PDB entry 5KKJ | X-ray diffraction, 2.00 A resolution | chain A

[Chain A]
Protein: Lysozyme C
From: Gallus gallus
Notes: EC 3.2.1.17
Reference sequence: P00698 (LYSC_CHICK); residues 1-129 here correspond to UniProt positions 19-147 (UniProt number = residue number + 18)
Amino-acid sequence (129 residues; each row starts with the number of its first residue):
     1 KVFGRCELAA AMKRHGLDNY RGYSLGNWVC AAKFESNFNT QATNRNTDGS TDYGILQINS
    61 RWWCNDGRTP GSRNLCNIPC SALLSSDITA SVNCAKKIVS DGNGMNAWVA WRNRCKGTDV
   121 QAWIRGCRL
Disulfides: C6-C127, C30-C115, C64-C80, C76-C94
Bound ions: Na+: S60, C64, S72, R73

[Summary]
S60, C64, S72 and R73 form the Na+ site.
Chain A is Lysozyme C (Gallus gallus); the structure, 2.0-Angstrom In situ Mylar structure of hen egg-white
lysozyme (HEWL) at 293 K, was determined by X-ray diffraction, deposited together with 5KKH, 5KKI and 5KKK.
